9G9F - chains A and T of the 10 polymer chains in the assembly; structure by electron microscopy, 2.93 A resolution.

== Chain A ==
Molecule: CRISPR system single-strand-specific deoxyribonuclease Cas10/Csm1 (subtype III-A)
Source organism: Enterococcus italicus DSM 15952
Notes: EC 3.1.-.-, 2.7.7.-
UniProtKB: E6LHV7 (CAS10_ENTI1); numbering as in UniProt (aligned over 2-755)
Amino-acid sequence (774 residues; numbered -18 to 755; the number before each row is that of its first residue; numbers below 1 keep their minus sign (Met-18 is residue -18)):
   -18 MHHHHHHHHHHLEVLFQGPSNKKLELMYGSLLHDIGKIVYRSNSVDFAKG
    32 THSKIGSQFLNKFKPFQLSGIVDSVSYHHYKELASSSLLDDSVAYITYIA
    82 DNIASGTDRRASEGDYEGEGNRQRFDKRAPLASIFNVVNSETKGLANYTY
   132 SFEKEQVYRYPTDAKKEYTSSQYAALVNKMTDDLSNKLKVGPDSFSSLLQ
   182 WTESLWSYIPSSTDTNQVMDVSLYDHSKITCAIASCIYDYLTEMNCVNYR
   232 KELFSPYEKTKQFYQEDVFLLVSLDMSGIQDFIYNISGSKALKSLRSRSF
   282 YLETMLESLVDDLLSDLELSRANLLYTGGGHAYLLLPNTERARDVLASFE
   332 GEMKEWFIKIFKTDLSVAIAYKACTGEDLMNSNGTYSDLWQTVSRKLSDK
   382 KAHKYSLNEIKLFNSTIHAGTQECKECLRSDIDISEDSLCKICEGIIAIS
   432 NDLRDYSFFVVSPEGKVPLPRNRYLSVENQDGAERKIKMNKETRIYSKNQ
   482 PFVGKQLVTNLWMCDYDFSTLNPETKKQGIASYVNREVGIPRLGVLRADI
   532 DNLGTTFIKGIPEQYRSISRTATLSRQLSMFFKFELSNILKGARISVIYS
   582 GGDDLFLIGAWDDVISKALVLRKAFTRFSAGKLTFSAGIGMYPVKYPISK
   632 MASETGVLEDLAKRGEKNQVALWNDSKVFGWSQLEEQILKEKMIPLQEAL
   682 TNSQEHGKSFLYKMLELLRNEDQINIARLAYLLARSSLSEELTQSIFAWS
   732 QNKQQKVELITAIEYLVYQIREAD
Disordered / not traced: -18 to 1, 24-31, 61-74, 86-148, 226-240, 754-755
Disulfide bonds: Cys408-Cys424
Construct notes: initiating methionine (-18); expression tag (-17 to 1)
Bound ions: Mg2+ site 1: Asp530, Ile531, Asp584 (together with AMPNPP); Mg2+ site 2: Asp584 (together with AMPNPP)
Residues lining bound ligands:
  - AMPNPP (ZAN; 5'-O-[(S)-hydroxy{[(S)-hydroxy(phosphonooxy)phosphoryl]amino}phosphoryl]adenosine), molecule 1: Asp256, Met257, Ser258, Gly259, Ile260, Gln261, Ile264, Ser280, Leu283, Glu284, Gly310, Gly311, Lys382, Tyr580, Gly582, Gly583, Asp584, Asp585
  - AMPNPP (ZAN), molecule 2: Gly309, Gly310, His312, Asp530, Ile531, Asp532, Asn533, Leu534, Gly535, Phe538, Ser556, Leu559, Ser560, Phe563, Gly583, Asp584, Lys644
Curated features (UniProtKB/Swiss-Prot):
  - mutagenesis: His14 to Asp15 (Wild-type synthesis of the cA6 activator), Asp584 to Asp585 (No longer synthesizes the cA6 activator)

== Chain T ==
Molecule: CTR
Sequence (47 nucleotides; row label = number of the first residue in the row):
     1 CCCCCAGCGCUUCAGCGUUCUUCGGAAUGUCGCGCAUUGGCAUGGAA
Disordered / not traced: 1-10, 43-47

== How chain A and chain T interact ==
Contacting residue pairs (49; chain A residue first):
  Gly269(A) - G39(T)  phosphate contact
  Gly269(A) - G40(T)  phosphate contact
  Ser270(A) - G39(T)  phosphate contact
  Ser270(A) - G40(T)  phosphate contact
  Lys271(A) - G40(T)  phosphate contact
  Lys271(A) - A42(T)  base contact
  Ala272(A) - G40(T)  hydrogen bond to the phosphate
  Leu273(A) - G40(T)  hydrogen bond to the phosphate
  Leu273(A) - C41(T)  phosphate contact
  Lys274(A) - C41(T)  phosphate contact
  Asn432(A) - A42(T)  phosphate contact
  Lys508(A) - C41(T)  hydrogen bond to the sugar
  Lys508(A) - A42(T)  hydrogen bond to the sugar
  Gln509(A) - G40(T)  hydrogen bond to the sugar
  Gln509(A) - C41(T)  sugar contact
  Gly510(A) - G40(T)  sugar contact
  Ile511(A) - G40(T)  hydrogen bond to the sugar
  Ala512(A) - G39(T)  base contact
  Arg523(A) - G34(T)  salt bridge to the phosphate
  Val625(A) - G39(T)  base contact
  Lys626(A) - A36(T)  salt bridge to the phosphate
  Lys626(A) - U37(T)  phosphate contact
  Lys626(A) - U38(T)  base contact
  Lys626(A) - G39(T)  sugar contact
  Tyr627(A) - G39(T)  hydrogen bond to the sugar
  Pro628(A) - U38(T)  base contact
  Pro628(A) - G39(T)  sugar contact
  Ile629(A) - G39(T)  hydrogen bond to the sugar
  Ile629(A) - G40(T)  phosphate contact
  Glu686(A) - G29(T)  sugar contact
  His687(A) - G29(T)  salt bridge to the phosphate
  Gly688(A) - U30(T)  phosphate contact
  Lys689(A) - U30(T)  hydrogen bond to the phosphate
  Lys689(A) - C31(T)  salt bridge to the phosphate
  Lys689(A) - G32(T)  salt bridge to the phosphate
  Ser690(A) - G29(T)  phosphate contact
  Ser690(A) - U30(T)  hydrogen bond to the phosphate
  Ser690(A) - G32(T)  hydrogen bond to the base
  Phe691(A) - G29(T)  phosphate contact
  Tyr693(A) - G32(T)  stacking on the base
  Lys694(A) - U28(T)  salt bridge to the phosphate
  Lys694(A) - G29(T)  salt bridge to the phosphate
  Tyr712(A) - A26(T)  sugar contact
  Tyr712(A) - A27(T)  phosphate contact
  Arg716(A) - A27(T)  salt bridge to the phosphate
  Arg716(A) - U28(T)  salt bridge to the phosphate
  Arg752(A) - G32(T)  salt bridge to the phosphate
  Arg752(A) - C33(T)  salt bridge to the phosphate
  Arg752(A) - G34(T)  salt bridge to the phosphate
Other interface residues (no listed pair), chain A (33 interface residues in all): Arg277, Lys507, Leu713, Glu753

== Overview ==
33 residues of chain A and 16 residues of chain T are in contact; the contacts include 11 hydrogen bonds, 12
salt bridges and 1 aromatic stacking contact. Polar contacts include Ser690(A)-G32(T), Lys508(A)-C41(T) and
Lys508(A)-A42(T). Bound to chain A: AMPNPP.
Here chain A is CRISPR system single-strand-specific deoxyribonuclease Cas10/Csm1 (subtype III-A)
(Enterococcus italicus DSM 15952) and chain T is CTR. Entry 9G9F (CryoEM structure of Enterococcus italicus
Csm-crRNA-CTR complex bound to AMPNPP) was determined by electron microscopy, deposited together with 9G9A,
9G9B, 9G9C, 9G9D, 9G9E, 9G9G and 4 further entries.
